5D39 - chains A and M of the 8 polymer chains in the assembly; structure by X-ray diffraction, 3.20 A resolution.

# Chain A
Name: Signal transducer and activator of transcription 6
Organism: Homo sapiens
UniProt: P42226 (STAT6_HUMAN); residues 123-658 here = UniProt positions 123-658
Sequence (539 residues; each row starts with the number of its first residue):
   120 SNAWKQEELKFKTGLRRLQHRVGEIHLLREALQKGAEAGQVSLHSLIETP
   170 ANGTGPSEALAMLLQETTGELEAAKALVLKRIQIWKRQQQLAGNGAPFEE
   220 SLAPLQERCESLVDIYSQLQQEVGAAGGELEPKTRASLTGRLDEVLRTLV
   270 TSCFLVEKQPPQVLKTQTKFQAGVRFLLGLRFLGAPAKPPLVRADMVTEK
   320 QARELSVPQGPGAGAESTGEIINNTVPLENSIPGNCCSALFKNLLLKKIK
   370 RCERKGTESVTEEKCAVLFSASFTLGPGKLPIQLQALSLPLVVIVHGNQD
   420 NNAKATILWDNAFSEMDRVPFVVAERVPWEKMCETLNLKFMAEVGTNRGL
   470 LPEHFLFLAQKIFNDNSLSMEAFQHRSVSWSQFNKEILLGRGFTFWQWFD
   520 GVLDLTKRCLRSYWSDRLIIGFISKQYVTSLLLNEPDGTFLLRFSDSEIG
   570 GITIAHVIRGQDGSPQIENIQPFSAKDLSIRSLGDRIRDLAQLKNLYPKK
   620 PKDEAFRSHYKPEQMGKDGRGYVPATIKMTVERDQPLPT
Disordered / not traced: 120-124, 152-177, 303-304, 325-334, 652-658
Modified / non-standard residues: Tyr641 (O-phosphotyrosine; PTR)
Construct notes: expression tag (120-122)
UniProt features mapped onto this chain:
  - modified residue: Tyr641 (Phosphotyrosine)
Reported in the primary citation:
  - binding site for the 21-nt DNA strand (chain M): His415
  - mutagenesis - H415N (7.5-fold): increased binding to M67
  - mutagenesis - H415N (3.8-fold): increased binding to T1
  - mutagenesis - H415N: increased signaling in response to N3 site DNA
  - mutagenesis - H415A: abolished signaling in response to N3
  - specificity-determining residues: His415
  - specificity-determining residues: Asn417 (proposed by the authors, not directly observed)
  - mutagenesis - H415N (Kd 2.2 uM): decreased binding to CS4
  - mutagenesis - H415N (Kd 2.2 uM): decreased binding to IHG
  - mutagenesis - H415N: decreased signaling in response to N4 site DNA
  - mutagenesis - H415A: abolished signaling in response to N4 site DNAs
  - mutagenesis - K288A, K367A/K369A: decreased signaling
  - mutagenesis - K284A, K284D, K288D, K367D/K369D, H415A, Q418A: abolished signaling in response to IL-4
  - disease-associated variants - E372K, E377K, D419A, D419G, D419H: increased signaling (citing earlier work)
  - mutagenesis - S407A, S407E: decreased signaling in response to IL-4
  - mutagenesis - S407E: decreased signaling in response to antiviral signaling pathways
  - mutagenesis - K284A, K284D, K288D, K367D/K369D, H415A, Q418A: abolished binding to CS4
  - mutagenesis - S407A, S407E: decreased expression

# Chain M
Molecule: 21-nt DNA strand
Sequence (21 nucleotides; row label = number of the first residue in the row):
     1 ATGGATTTCCTGGAAGACAGA

# How chain A and chain M interact
Residue-residue contacts (7):
  Lys284(A) - DT11(M)  salt bridge to the phosphate
  Thr287(A) - DC10(M)  phosphate contact
  Lys288(A) - DC9(M)  hydrogen bond to the phosphate
  Lys288(A) - DC10(M)  salt bridge to the phosphate
  His415(A) - DG12(M)  hydrogen bond to the base
  His415(A) - DG13(M)  hydrogen bond to the base
  His415(A) - DA14(M)  base contact
Other interface residues (no listed pair), chain A (6 interface residues in all): Arg373, Arg527
Other interface residues (no listed pair), chain M (7 interface residues in all): DG20

# In short
6 residues of chain A face 7 of chain M across their interface, with 3 hydrogen bonds and 2 salt bridges.
Among the polar pairs are His415(A)-DG12(M), His415(A)-DG13(M) and Lys288(A)-DC9(M). The paper reports a
binding site for the 21-nt DNA strand (chain M) at His415(A); K284A, K284D and K288D of chain A, among others,
abolish signaling in response to IL-4; 16 substitutions were tested in all.
Here chain A is Signal transducer and activator of transcription 6 (Homo sapiens) and chain M is a 21-nt DNA
strand. Entry 5D39 (Transcription factor-DNA complex) was determined by X-ray diffraction together with 4Y5U
and 4Y5W from the same study.
